PDB entry 9ITN | electron microscopy, 3.48 A resolution | chains Y and V of the 16 polymer chains in the assembly

# Chain Y (and V)
Molecule: ATP synthase subunit b
Source organism: Chloroflexus aurantiacus J-10-fl
Notes: chain V of this document is another copy of the same molecule, construct and numbering; everything in this record applies to it too
UniProt: A9WGS8 (ATPF_CHLAA); residues 1-164 here = UniProt positions 1-164
Chain sequence (164 residues; row label = number of the first residue in the row):
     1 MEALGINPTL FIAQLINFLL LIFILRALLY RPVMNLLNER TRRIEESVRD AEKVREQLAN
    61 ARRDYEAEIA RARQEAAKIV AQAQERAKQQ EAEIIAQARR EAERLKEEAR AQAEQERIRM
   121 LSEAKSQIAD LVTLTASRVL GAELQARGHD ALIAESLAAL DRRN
Not modelled in the structure: 1-7, 160-164 (chain V: 1-4, 159-164)

# Interface between chain Y and chain V
Residue-residue contacts (67):
  I44(Y) with R40(V)
  S47(Y) with I44(V)
  D50(Y) with S47(V), hydrogen bond
  A51(Y) with S47(V)
  V54(Y) with S47(V); D50(V); A51(V)
  R55(Y) with D50(V)
  L58(Y) with D50(V); K53(V); V54(V), hydrophobic
  A61(Y) with Q57(V), hydrogen bond (backbone-side chain)
  R62(Y) with Q57(V)
  Y65(Y) with Q57(V); A61(V), hydrophobic; D64(V), hydrogen bond
  E68(Y) with R62(V), salt bridge
  A72(Y) with Y65(V), hydrophobic; E68(V)
  A76(Y) with E68(V); A72(V), hydrophobic
  I79(Y) with A72(V)
  V80(Y) with E75(V)
  A83(Y) with A76(V), hydrophobic; I79(V)
  Q84(Y) with I79(V); Q82(V), hydrogen bond (backbone-side chain)
  A87(Y) with Q82(V)
  K88(Y) with Q82(V)
  E91(Y) with A87(V)
  I94(Y) with E91(V)
  I95(Y) with A87(V); Q90(V)
  A98(Y) with E91(V); I94(V)
  R99(Y) with I94(V)
  A102(Y) with I94(V), hydrophobic; A98(V), hydrophobic
  A109(Y) with A102(V), hydrophobic
  Q112(Y) with K106(V), hydrogen bond
  A113(Y) with A109(V), hydrophobic
  R117(Y) with Q112(V)
  M120(Y) with E116(V)
  L121(Y) with E116(V)
  A124(Y) with E116(V)
  L131(Y) with Q127(V); S156(V); L157(V), hydrophobic
  V132(Y) with Q127(V); D130(V)
  T135(Y) with L131(V); E155(V)
  A136(Y) with L131(V), hydrophobic; L134(V), hydrophobic
  R138(Y) with L152(V); L157(V)
  V139(Y) with L131(V), hydrophobic; G148(V); L152(V)
  L140(Y) with V139(V), hydrophobic; L140(V), hydrophobic
  A142(Y) with H149(V)
  E143(Y) with A146(V); R147(V), salt bridge; G148(V)
  R147(Y) with Q145(V), hydrogen bond; A146(V)
Other interface residues (no listed pair), chain Y (51 interface residues in all): Q57, I69, R73, E75, E101, L105, E116, I128, L144
Other interface residues (no listed pair), chain V (56 interface residues in all): R43, E46, N60, I69, R73, V80, Q84, I95, R110, R119, T135, D150, A154

# Overview
The interface between chain Y and chain V involves 51 residues on one side and 56 on the other, with 6
hydrogen bonds and 2 salt bridges. Among the polar pairs are E68(Y)-R62(V), E143(Y)-R147(V) and D50(Y)-S47(V).
Chain Y and chain V are both ATP synthase subunit b (Chloroflexus aurantiacus J-10-fl); the structure,
Chloroflexus aurantiacus ATP synthase, state 1, focused refinement of FO and peripheral stalk, was determined
by electron microscopy (same publication as 9ITJ, 9ITK, 9ITL, 9ITM, 9ITO, 9ITP and 11 further entries).
